Entry 8UCS (electron microscopy, 2.40 A resolution); this record covers chains A and E of the 10 polymer chains in the assembly.

[Chain A]
Name: OmpA family protein
Source organism: Clostridium sporogenes
UniProt: J7SFK3 (J7SFK3_CLOS1); residues 1-251 here = UniProt positions 1-251
Sequence (290 residues; numbered 1 to 290; the number before each row is that of its first residue):
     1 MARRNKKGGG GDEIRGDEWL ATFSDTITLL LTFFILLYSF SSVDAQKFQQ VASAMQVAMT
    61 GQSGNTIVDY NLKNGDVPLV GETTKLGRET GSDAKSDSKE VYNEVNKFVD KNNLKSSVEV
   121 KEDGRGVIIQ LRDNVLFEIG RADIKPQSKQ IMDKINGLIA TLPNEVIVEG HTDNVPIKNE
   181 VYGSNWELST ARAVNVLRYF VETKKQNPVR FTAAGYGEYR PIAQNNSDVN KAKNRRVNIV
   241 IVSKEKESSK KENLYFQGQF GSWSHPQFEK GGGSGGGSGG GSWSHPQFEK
Not modelled in the structure: 1-15, 61-290
Construct notes: expression tag (252-290)

[Chain E]
Name: Motility protein A
Source organism: Clostridium sporogenes
UniProt: A0A7U4JQH9 (A0A7U4JQH9_CLOSG); numbering as in UniProt (aligned over 1-262)
Sequence (262 residues; each row starts with the number of its first residue):
     1 MKKRDILTPI GFVLCFGLVL WGMASGGSNL KVFWDVASVF ITIGGSMAAM LITYPMDEFK
    61 RLLIVIRQTF KDNGMSNIDV IQNFVDLSRK ARREGLLSLE DAINNLTDDY MKKGLRMVVD
   121 GIEPETIREI MELEIDEMEK RHKSGADMLK TWGGYAPAFG MVGTLIGLIQ MLANLTDSST
   181 IASGMGKALI TTFYGSLMAN AVFNPMGANL MFKSGVEATT REMVLEGVLA IQSGVNPRIM
   241 EEKLVSYLSP PERQAYSKVQ VS
Not modelled in the structure: 1-6, 260-262

[How chain A and chain E interact]
Contacting residue pairs - 19 pairs, chain A then chain E:
  G16(A) - G154(E)
  W19(A) - G154(E)
  W19(A) - P157(E)
  W19(A) - M161(E)
  T22(A) - M161(E)
  F23(A) - M161(E)  hydrogen bond (backbone-side chain)
  T26(A) - M161(E)
  T26(A) - T164(E)
  L29(A) - L165(E)  hydrophobic
  L30(A) - L168(E)  hydrophobic
  L30(A) - M185(E)
  L30(A) - L189(E)  hydrophobic
  F33(A) - L168(E)  hydrophobic
  F33(A) - L172(E)  hydrophobic
  F33(A) - L175(E)  hydrophobic
  F33(A) - I181(E)  hydrophobic
  F33(A) - M185(E)  hydrophobic
  F34(A) - M185(E)  hydrophobic
  L37(A) - I181(E)  hydrophobic
Interface residues without a listed pair, chain E (18 interface residues in all): K150, G153, A158, M171, S178, T192, S196

[Summary]
Chain A and chain E form an interface of 10 and 18 residues respectively, with 1 hydrogen bond. The
hydrogen-bonded pair is F23(A)-M161(E).
Chain A is OmpA family protein and chain E is Motility protein A, both from Clostridium sporogenes; the
structure, Cryo-EM structure of the flagellar MotAB stator bound to FliG, was determined by electron
microscopy (same publication as 8UMD, 8UMX, 8UOX and 8UPL).
